3J04 - chains D and F of the 6 polymer chains in the assembly; structure by electron microscopy, 20.00 A resolution (very low resolution: no residue pairs are listed; an interface is given only as per-side residue counts).

Chain D:
Protein: Myosin-11
Organism: Gallus gallus
Notes: fragment: meromyosin subfragment
Reference sequence: P10587 (MYH11_CHICK); residue numbers follow UniProt; this construct covers 2-910
Amino-acid sequence (909 residues; row label = number of the first residue in the row):
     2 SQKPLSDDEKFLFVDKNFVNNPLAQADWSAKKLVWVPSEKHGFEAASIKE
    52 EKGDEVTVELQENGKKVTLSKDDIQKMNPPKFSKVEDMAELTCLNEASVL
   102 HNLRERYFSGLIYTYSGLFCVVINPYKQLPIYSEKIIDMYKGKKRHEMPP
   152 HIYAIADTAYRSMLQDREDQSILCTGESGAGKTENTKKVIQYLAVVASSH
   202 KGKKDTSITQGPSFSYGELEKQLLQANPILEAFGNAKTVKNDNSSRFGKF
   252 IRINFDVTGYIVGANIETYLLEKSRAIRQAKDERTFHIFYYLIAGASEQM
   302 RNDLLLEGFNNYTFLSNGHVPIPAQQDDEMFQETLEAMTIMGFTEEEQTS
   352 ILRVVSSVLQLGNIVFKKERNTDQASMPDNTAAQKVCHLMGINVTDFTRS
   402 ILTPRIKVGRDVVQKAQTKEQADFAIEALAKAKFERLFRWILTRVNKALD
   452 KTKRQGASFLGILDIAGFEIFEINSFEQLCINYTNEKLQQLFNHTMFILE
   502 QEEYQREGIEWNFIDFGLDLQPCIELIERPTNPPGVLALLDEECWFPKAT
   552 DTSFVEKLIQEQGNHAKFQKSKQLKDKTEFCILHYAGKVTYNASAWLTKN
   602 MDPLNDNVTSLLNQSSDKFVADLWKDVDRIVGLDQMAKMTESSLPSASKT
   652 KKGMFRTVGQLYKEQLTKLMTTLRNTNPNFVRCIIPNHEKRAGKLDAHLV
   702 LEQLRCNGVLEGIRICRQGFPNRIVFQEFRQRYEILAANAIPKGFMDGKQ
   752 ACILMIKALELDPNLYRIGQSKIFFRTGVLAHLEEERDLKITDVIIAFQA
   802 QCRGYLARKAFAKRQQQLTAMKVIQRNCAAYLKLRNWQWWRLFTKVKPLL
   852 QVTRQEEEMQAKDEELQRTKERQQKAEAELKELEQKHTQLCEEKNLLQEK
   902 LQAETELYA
Unresolved in the structure: 452-457

Chain F:
Protein: Myosin light polypeptide 6
Organism: Gallus gallus
Notes: fragment: s-1 subfragment
Reference sequence: P02607 (MYL6_CHICK); residues 3-150 here correspond to UniProt positions 4-151 (UniProt number = residue number + 1)
Amino-acid sequence (148 residues; each row starts with the number of its first residue):
     3 FSEEQTAEFKEAFQLFDRTGDGKILYSQCGDVMRALGQNPTNAEVMKVLG
    53 NPKSDEMNLKTLKFEQFLPMMQTIAKNKDQGCFEDYVEGLRVFDKEGNGT
   103 VMGAEIRHVLVTLGEKMTEEEVEQLVAGHEDSNGCINYEELVRMVLSG

Chain D / chain F interface:
At this resolution (20 A) residue pairs are not listed: 28 residues of chain D and 36 of chain F lie at the interface.

In short:
The interface between chain D and chain F involves 28 residues on one side and 36 on the other.
Chain D is Myosin-11 and chain F is Myosin light polypeptide 6, both from Gallus gallus; the structure, EM
structure of the heavy meromyosin subfragment of Chick smooth muscle Myosin with regulatory light chain ...,
was determined by electron microscopy.
